9E1W - chains A and J of the 11 polymer chains in the assembly; structure by electron microscopy, 3.20 A resolution.

== Chain A ==
Protein: Histone H3.2
Source organism: Xenopus laevis
Reference sequence: P84233 (H32_XENLA); residues 0-135 here correspond to UniProt positions 1-136 (UniProt number = residue number + 1)
Chain sequence (136 residues; numbered 0 to 135; the number before each row is that of its first residue; numbering starts at 0):
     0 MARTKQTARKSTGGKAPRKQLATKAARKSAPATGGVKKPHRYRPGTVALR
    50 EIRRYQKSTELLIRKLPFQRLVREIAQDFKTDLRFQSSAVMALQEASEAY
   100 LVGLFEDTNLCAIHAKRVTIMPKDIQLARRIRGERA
Unresolved in the structure: 0-36, 134-135
Curated features (UniProtKB/Swiss-Prot):
  - modified residue: Arg2 (Asymmetric dimethylarginine), Thr3 (Phosphothreonine), Lys4 (Allysine), Gln5 (5-glutamyl dopamine), Thr6 (Phosphothreonine), Arg8 (Citrulline), Lys9 (N6,N6,N6-trimethyllysine), Ser10 (ADP-ribosylserine), Thr11 (Phosphothreonine), Lys14 (N6-(2-hydroxyisobutyryl)lysine), Arg17 (Asymmetric dimethylarginine), Lys18 (N6-(2-hydroxyisobutyryl)lysine), Lys23 (N6-(2-hydroxyisobutyryl)lysine), Arg26 (Citrulline), Lys27 (N6,N6,N6-trimethyllysine), Ser28 (ADP-ribosylserine), Lys36 (N6,N6,N6-trimethyllysine), Lys37 (N6-methyllysine), Tyr41 (Phosphotyrosine), Lys56 (N6,N6,N6-trimethyllysine) and 8 more in UniProt
  - lipidation: Cys110 (S-palmitoyl cysteine)

== Chain J ==
Molecule: 152-nt DNA strand
Source organism: Homo sapiens
Sequence (152 nucleotides; each row starts with the number of its first residue; numbers below 1 keep their minus sign (DC-75 is residue -75)):
   -75 CCCTGGAGAATCCCGGTGCCGAGGCCGCTCAATTGGTCGTAGACAGCTCT
   -25 AGCACCGCTTAAACGCACGTACGCGCTGTCCCCCGCGTTTTAACCGCCAA
    25 GGGGATTACTCCCTAGTCTCCAGGCACGTGTCAGATATATACATCCTGTG
    75 CA

== How chain A and chain J interact ==
Contacting residue pairs - 19 pairs, chain A then chain J:
  Arg40(A) - DC70(J)  sugar contact
  Arg40(A) - DT71(J)  phosphate contact
  Tyr41(A) - DC69(J)  phosphate contact
  Tyr41(A) - DC70(J)  phosphate contact
  Arg42(A) - DA-5(J)  salt bridge to the phosphate
  Arg42(A) - DC70(J)  hydrogen bond to the phosphate
  Pro43(A) - DA-5(J)  phosphate contact
  Thr45(A) - DC70(J)  hydrogen bond to the phosphate
  Arg63(A) - DA-14(J)  phosphate contact
  Arg63(A) - DA-13(J)  salt bridge to the phosphate
  Arg72(A) - DG-24(J)  salt bridge to the phosphate
  Arg83(A) - DA-25(J)  hydrogen bond to the sugar
  Arg83(A) - DG-24(J)  sugar contact
  Arg116(A) - DG-3(J)  phosphate contact
  Val117(A) - DG-3(J)  hydrogen bond to the phosphate
  Thr118(A) - DC-4(J)  phosphate contact
  Thr118(A) - DG-3(J)  hydrogen bond to the phosphate
  Met120(A) - DG-3(J)  phosphate contact
  Met120(A) - DC-2(J)  phosphate contact
Also at the interface, not in a pair above, chain A (17 interface residues in all): His39, Phe84, Gln85, Ser86, Lys115
Also at the interface, not in a pair above, chain J (13 interface residues in all): DC-8, DT-6

== Overview ==
17 residues of chain A face 13 of chain J across their interface; the contacts include 5 hydrogen bonds and 3
salt bridges. Polar pairs include Arg83(A)-DA-25(J), Arg42(A)-DC70(J) and Thr45(A)-DC70(J).
Chain A is Histone H3.2 (Xenopus laevis) and chain J is a 152-nt DNA strand (Homo sapiens); the structure,
Snf2h bound nucleosome complex - ClassC3, was determined by electron microscopy, deposited together with 9E1L,
9E1M, 9E1N, 9E1O, 9E1P, 9E1Q and 4 further entries.
